Entry 4GPU (X-ray diffraction, 2.80 A resolution); this record covers chain A.

[Chain A]
Name: KLLA0E02245p
Organism: Kluyveromyces lactis
UniProt: Q6CPU0 (Q6CPU0_KLULA); residues 1-403 here = UniProt positions 1-403
Amino-acid sequence (423 residues; each row starts with the number of its first residue; numbers below 1 keep their minus sign (Met-19 is residue -19)):
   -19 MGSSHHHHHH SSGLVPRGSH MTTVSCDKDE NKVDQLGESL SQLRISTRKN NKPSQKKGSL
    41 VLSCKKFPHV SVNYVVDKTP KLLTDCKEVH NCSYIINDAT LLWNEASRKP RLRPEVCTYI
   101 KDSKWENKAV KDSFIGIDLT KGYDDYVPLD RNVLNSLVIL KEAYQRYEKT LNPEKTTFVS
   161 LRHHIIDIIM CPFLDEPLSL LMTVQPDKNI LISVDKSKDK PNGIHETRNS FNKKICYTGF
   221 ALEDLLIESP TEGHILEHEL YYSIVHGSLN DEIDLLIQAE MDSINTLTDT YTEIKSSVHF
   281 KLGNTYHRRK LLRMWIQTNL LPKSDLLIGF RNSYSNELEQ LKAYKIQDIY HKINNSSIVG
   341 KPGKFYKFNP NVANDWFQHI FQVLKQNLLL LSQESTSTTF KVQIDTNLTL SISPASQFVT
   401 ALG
Not modelled in the structure: -19 to 37, 126-134, 196-211, 229-237, 403
Differences from the reference sequence: expression tag (-19 to 0)
Bound ions: Mn2+: Asp262, Glu273, Ile274
Reported in the primary citation:
  - Mn2+ coordination: Glu223, Asp262, Glu273
  - catalytic residues: Asp262
  - mutagenesis - H163G, H163G/D167K, D167K: increased catalytic activity on RNA substrate with 5'-end triphosphate
  - mutagenesis - L161W, H163G, D167K: unchanged catalytic activity (nuclease activity)
  - mutagenesis - L161W/H163G, H163G/D167K: decreased catalytic activity (nuclease activity)
  - mutagenesis - H163G/D167K: increased catalytic activity on methylated capped RNA
  - mutagenesis - L161W/H163G/D167K: decreased expression
  - mutagenesis - E260A, E260A/D262A, D262A: abolished catalytic activity on decapping
  - mutagenesis - L161W, L161W/H163G: decreased catalytic activity on decapping
  - mutagenesis - D167K: unchanged catalytic activity on decapping

[In short]
The Mn2+ site is built by Asp262, Glu273 and Ile274. From the paper: the catalytic residue Asp262; H163G,
H163G/D167K and D167K increase catalytic activity on RNA substrate with 5'-end triphosphate; 9 substitutions
were tested in all.
Chain A is KLLA0E02245p (Kluyveromyces lactis); the structure, Crystal structure of K. lactis Dxo1 (YDR370C)
in complex with manganese, was determined by X-ray diffraction, deposited together with 4GPS.
